5GAP - chains V and A of the 12 polymer chains in the assembly; structure by electron microscopy, 3.60 A resolution.

[Chain V]
Molecule: U4 snRNA, 5' region, nucleotides 1-67
From: Saccharomyces cerevisiae
Sequence (67 nucleotides; each row starts with the number of its first residue):
     1 AUCCUUAUGC ACGGGAAAUA CGCAUAUCAG UGAGGAUUCG UCCGAGAUUG UGUUUUUGCU
    61 GGUUGAA

[Chain A]
Molecule: Pre-mRNA-splicing factor 8
From: Saccharomyces cerevisiae
Reference sequence: P33334 (PRP8_YEAST); residue numbers follow UniProt; this construct covers 1-2413
Chain sequence (2413 residues; numbered 1 to 2413; the number before each row is that of its first residue):
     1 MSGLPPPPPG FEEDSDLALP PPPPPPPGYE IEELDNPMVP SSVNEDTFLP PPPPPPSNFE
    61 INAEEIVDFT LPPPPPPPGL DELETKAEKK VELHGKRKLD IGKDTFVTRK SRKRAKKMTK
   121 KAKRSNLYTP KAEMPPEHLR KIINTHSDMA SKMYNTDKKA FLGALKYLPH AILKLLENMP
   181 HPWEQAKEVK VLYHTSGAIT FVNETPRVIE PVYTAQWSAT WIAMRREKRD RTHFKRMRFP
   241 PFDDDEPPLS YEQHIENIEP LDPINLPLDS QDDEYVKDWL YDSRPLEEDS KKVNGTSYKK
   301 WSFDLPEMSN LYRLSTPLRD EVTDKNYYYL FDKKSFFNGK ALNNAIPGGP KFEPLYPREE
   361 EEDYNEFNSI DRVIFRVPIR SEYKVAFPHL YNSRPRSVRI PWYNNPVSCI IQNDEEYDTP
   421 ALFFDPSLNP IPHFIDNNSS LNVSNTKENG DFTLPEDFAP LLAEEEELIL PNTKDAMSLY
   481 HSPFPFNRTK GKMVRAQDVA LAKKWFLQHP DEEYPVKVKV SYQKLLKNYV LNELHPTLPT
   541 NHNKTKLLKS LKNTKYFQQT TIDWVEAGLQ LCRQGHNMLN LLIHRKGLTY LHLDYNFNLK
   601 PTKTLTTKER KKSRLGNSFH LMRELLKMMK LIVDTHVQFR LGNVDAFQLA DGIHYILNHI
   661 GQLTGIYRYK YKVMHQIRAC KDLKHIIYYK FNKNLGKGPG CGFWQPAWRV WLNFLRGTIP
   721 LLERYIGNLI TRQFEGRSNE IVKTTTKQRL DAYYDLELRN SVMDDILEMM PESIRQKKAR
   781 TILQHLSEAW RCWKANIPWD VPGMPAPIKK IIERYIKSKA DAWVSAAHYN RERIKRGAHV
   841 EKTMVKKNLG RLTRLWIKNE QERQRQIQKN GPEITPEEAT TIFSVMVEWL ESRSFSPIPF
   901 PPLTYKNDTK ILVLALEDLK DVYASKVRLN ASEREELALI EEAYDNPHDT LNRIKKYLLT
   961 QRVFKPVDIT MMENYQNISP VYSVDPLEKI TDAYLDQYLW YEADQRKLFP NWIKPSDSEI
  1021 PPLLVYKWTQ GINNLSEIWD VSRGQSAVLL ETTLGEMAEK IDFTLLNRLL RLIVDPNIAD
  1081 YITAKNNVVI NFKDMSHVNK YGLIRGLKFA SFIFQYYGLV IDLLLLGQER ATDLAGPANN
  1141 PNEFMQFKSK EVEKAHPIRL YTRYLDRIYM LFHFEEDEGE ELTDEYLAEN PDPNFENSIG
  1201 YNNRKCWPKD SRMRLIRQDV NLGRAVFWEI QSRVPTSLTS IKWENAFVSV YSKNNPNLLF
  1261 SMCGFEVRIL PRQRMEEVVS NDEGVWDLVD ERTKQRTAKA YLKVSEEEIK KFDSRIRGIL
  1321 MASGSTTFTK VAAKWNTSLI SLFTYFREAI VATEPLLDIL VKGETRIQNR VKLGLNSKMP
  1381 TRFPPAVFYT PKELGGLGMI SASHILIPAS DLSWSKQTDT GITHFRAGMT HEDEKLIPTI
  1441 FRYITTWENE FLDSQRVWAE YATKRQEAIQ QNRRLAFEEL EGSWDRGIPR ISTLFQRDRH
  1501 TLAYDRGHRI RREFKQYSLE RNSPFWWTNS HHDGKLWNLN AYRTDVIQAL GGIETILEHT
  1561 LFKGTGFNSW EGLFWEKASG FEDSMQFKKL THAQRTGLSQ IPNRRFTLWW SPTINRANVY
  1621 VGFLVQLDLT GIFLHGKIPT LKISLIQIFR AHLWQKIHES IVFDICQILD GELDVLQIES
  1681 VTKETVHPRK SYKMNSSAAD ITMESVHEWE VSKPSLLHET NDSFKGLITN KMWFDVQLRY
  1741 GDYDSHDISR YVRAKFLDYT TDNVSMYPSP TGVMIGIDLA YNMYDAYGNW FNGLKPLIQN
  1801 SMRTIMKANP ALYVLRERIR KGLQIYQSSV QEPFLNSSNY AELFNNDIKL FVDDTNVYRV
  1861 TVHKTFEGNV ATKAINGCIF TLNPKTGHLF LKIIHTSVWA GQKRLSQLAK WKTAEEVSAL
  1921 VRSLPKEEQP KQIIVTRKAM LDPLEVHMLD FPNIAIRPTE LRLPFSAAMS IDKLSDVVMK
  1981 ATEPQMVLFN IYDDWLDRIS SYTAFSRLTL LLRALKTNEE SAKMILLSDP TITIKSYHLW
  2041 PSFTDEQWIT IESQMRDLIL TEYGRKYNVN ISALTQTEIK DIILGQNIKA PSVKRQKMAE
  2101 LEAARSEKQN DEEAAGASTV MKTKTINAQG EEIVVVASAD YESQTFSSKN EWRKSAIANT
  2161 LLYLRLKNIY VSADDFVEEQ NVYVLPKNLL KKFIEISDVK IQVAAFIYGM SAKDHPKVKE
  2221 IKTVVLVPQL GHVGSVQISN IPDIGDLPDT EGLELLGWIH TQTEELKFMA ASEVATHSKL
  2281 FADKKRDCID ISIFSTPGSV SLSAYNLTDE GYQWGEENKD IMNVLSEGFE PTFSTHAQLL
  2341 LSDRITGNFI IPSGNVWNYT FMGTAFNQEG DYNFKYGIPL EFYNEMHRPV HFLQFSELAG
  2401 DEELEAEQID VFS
Not modelled in the structure: 1-750, 1428-1432, 2105-2413
Swiss-Prot annotation at these positions:
  - region: Met1585 to Leu1598 (Important for branch point selection)
  - mutagenesis: His1658 (H1658S: No effect on viability), Glu1684 (E1684Q: No effect on viability), His1687 (H1687S: No effect on viability), Asp1700 (D1700N: No effect on viability), Asp1735 (D1735N: No effect on viability), Asp1853 (D1853A: Alters protein folding. Severely impaired growth. Strongly reduced growth at 35 degrees Celsius; when associated with A-1854; D1853N: Reduced growth at 30 degrees Celsius ...), Asp1854 (D1854A: Reduced growth at 30 degrees Celsius. Strongly reduced growth at 16 degrees Celsius. Strongly reduced growth at 35 degrees Celsius; when associated with A-1853 ...), Thr1855 (T1855A: Reduced growth at 30 degrees Celsius. Strongly reduced growth at 16 degrees Celsius), Thr1936 (T1936A: Reduced growth at 30 degrees Celsius. Strongly reduced growth at 16 degrees Celsius), Arg1937 (R1937K: Severely impaired growth. Reduced growth at 30 degrees Celsius. Strongly reduced growth at 16 degrees Celsius)
Reported in the primary citation:
  - conformationally variable residues (order/disorder transition): Met1585 to Leu1598
  - mutagenesis - Y403A, Y403F: unchanged growth

[Interface between chain V and chain A]
Contacting residue pairs - 12 pairs, chain V then chain A:
  U19(V) - Ala931(A)  base contact
  U38(V) - Thr960(A)  phosphate contact
  U54(V) - Lys1589(A)  salt bridge to the phosphate
  U55(V) - Phe1587(A)  base contact
  U55(V) - Lys1588(A)  hydrogen bond to the base
  U55(V) - Lys1589(A)  phosphate contact
  G62(V) - Gln2076(A)  phosphate contact
  U63(V) - Leu2074(A)  phosphate contact
  U63(V) - Gln2076(A)  phosphate contact
  U63(V) - Lys2080(A)  phosphate contact
  U64(V) - Lys2089(A)  phosphate contact
  A67(V) - Ala2103(A)  base contact
Interface residues without a listed pair, chain V (10 interface residues in all): A18, U56
Interface residues without a listed pair, chain A (16 interface residues in all): Arg934, Gln1586, Leu1590, Arg1595, Ala2099, Glu2100

[In short]
The interface between chain V and chain A involves 10 residues on one side and 16 on the other; the contacts
include 1 hydrogen bond and 1 salt bridge. Polar pairs include U55(V)-Lys1588(A) and U54(V)-Lys1589(A). The
paper reports that Y403A and Y403F of chain A leave growth unchanged; conformational variability at
Met1585(A).
Chain V is U4 snRNA, 5' region, nucleotides 1-67 and chain A is Pre-mRNA-splicing factor 8, both from
Saccharomyces cerevisiae; the structure, Body region of the U4/U6.U5 tri-snRNP, was determined by electron
microscopy together with 5GAM, 5GAN and 5GAO from the same study.
